5O61 - chains A and O of the 57 polymer chains in the assembly; structure by electron microscopy, 3.31 A resolution.

Chain A:
Molecule: 23S rRNA
Source organism: Mycobacterium smegmatis str. MC2 155
Sequence (3120 nucleotides; numbered 1 to 3120; the number before each row is that of its first residue):
     1 UAAGUGUUUAAGGGCGCAUGGUGGAUGCCUUGGCACUGGGAGCCGAUGAA
    51 GGACGUAGGAGGCUGCGAUAAGCCUCGGGGAGCUGUCAACCGAGCGUUGA
   101 UCCGAGGAUGUCCGAAUGGGGAAACCCGGCACGAGUGAUGUCGUGUCACC
   151 AGGCGCUGAAUAUAUAGGCGUCUGGGGGGAACGCGGGGAAGUGAAACAUC
   201 UCAGUACCCGUAGGAAGAGAAAACAAAAUGUGAUUCCGUGAGUAGUGGCG
   251 AGCGAAAGCGGAGGAUGGCUAAACCGUAUGCAUGUGAUACCGGGUAGGGG
   301 UUGUGUGUGCGGGGUUGUGGGACCUAUCUUUCCGGCUCUACCUGGCUGGA
   351 GGGCAGUGAGAAAAUGUUGUGGUUAGCGGAAAUGGCUUGGGAUGGCCUGC
   401 CGUAGACGGUGAGAGCCCGGUACGUGAAAACCCGACGUCUGUCUUGAUGG
   451 UGUUCCCGAGUAGCAGCGGGCCCGUGGAAUCUGCUGUGAAUCUGCCGGGA
   501 CCACCCGGUAAGCCUGAAUACUUCCCAGUGACCGAUAGCGGAUUAGUACC
   551 GUGAGGGAAUGGUGAAAAGUACCCCGGGAGGGGAGUGAAAGAGUACCUGA
   601 AACCGUGCGCUUACAAUCCGUCAGAGCCCUCGACGUGUCGUGGGGUGAUG
   651 GCGUGCCUUUUGAAGAAUGAGCCUGCGAGUCAGGGACAUGUCGCGAGGUU
   701 AACCCGGGUGGGGUAGCCGCAGCGAAAGCGAGUCUGAAUAGGGCGUAUCC
   751 ACACAAGAGUGUGUGGUGUAGUGGUGUGUUCUGGACCCGAAGCGGAGUGA
   801 UCUACCCAUGGCCAGGGUGAAGCGCGGGUAAGACCGCGUGGAGGCCCGAA
   851 CCCACUUAGGUUGAAGACUGAGGGGAUGAGCUGUGGGUAGGGGUGAAAGG
   901 CCAAUCAAACUCCGUGAUAGCUGGUUCUCCCCGAAAUGCAUUUAGGUGCA
   951 GCGUCGCAUGUUUCUUGCCGGAGGUAGAGCUACUGGAUGGCCGAUGGGCC
  1001 CCACAGGGUUACUGACGUCAGCCAAACUCCGAAUGCCGGUAAGUCCAAGA
  1051 GUGCGGCAGUGAGACGGCGGGGGAUAAGCUCCGUGCGUCGAGAGGGAAAC
  1101 AGCCCAGAUCGCCGGCUAAGGCCCCUAAGCGUGUGCUAAGUGGAAAAGGA
  1151 UGUGCAGUCGCGAAGACAACCAGGAGGUUGGCUUAGAAGCAGCCACCCUU
  1201 GAAAGAGUGCGUAAUAGCUCACUGGUCAAGUGAUUGUGCGCCGAUAAUGU
  1251 AGCGGGGCUCAAGCACACCGCCGAAGCCGCGGCAGCCAACGUGUUGGCUG
  1301 GGUAGGGGAGCGUCCUGCAUCCGGUGAAGCCGCCGAGUGAUCGAGUGGUG
  1351 GAGGGUGUGGGAGUGAGAAUGCAGGCAUGAGUAGCGAUUAGGCAAGUGAG
  1401 AACCUUGCCCGCCGAAAGACCAAGGGUUCCUGGGCCAGGCCAGUCCGCCC
  1451 AGGGUGAGUCGGGACCUAAGGCGAGGCCGACAGGCGUAGUCGAUGGACAA
  1501 CGGGUUGAUAUUCCCGUACCCGUGUAUGUGCGUCCAUGAUGAAUCAGCGG
  1551 UACUAACCAUCCAAAACCACCGUGACCGCACCUUUCGGGGUGUGGCGUUG
  1601 GUGGGGCUGCAUGGGACCUUCGUUGGUAGUAGUCAAGCGAUGGGGUGACG
  1651 CAGGAAGGUAGCCGUACCGGUCAGUGGUAAUACCGGGGUAAGCCUGUAGG
  1701 GAGUCAGAUAGGUAAAUCCGUCUGGCAUAUAUCCUGAGAGGUGAUGCAUA
  1751 GCCGAGUGAGGCGAAUUCGGUGAUCCUAUGCUGCCGAGAAAAGCCUCUAG
  1801 CGAGGACAUACACGGCCCGUACCCCAAACCAACACAGGUGGUCAGGUAGA
  1851 GAAUACUAAGGCGUACGAGUGAACUAUGGUUAAGGAACUCGGCAAAAUGC
  1901 CCCCGUAACUUCGGGAGAAGGGGGACCCACAUGGCGUGUAAGCCUUUACG
  1951 GCCCAAGCGUGAGUGGGUGGCACAAACCAGUGAGAAGCGACUGUUUACUA
  2001 AAAACACAGGUCCGUGCGAAGUCGCAAGACGAUGUAUACGGACUGACGCC
  2051 UGCCCGGUGCUGGAAGGUUAAGAGGACCCGUUAACUCCCUUUGGGGGUGA
  2101 AGCGGAGAAUUUAAGCCCCAGUAAACGGCGGUGGUAACUAUAACCAUCCU
  2151 AAGGUAGCGAAAUUCCUUGUCGGGUAAGUUCCGACCUGCACGAAUGGCGU
  2201 AACGACUUCUCAACUGUCUCAACCAUAGACUCGGCGAAAUUGCACUACGA
  2251 GUAAAGAUGCUCGUUACGCGCGGCAGGACGAAAAGACCCCGGGACCUUCA
  2301 CUACAACUUGGUAUUGGUGCUCGAUACGGUUUGUGUAGGAUAGGUGGGAG
  2351 ACUGUGAAGCUCACACGCCAGUGUGGGUGGAGUCGUUGUUGAAAUACCAC
  2401 UCUGAUCGUAUUGGGCCUCUAACCUCGGACCGUAUAUCCGGUUCAGGGAC
  2451 AGUGCCUGGUGGGUAGUUUAACUGGGGCGGUUGCCUCCUAAAAUGUAACG
  2501 GAGGCGCCCAAAGGUUCCCUCAACCUGGACGGCAAUCAGGUGUUGAGUGU
  2551 AAGUGCACAAGGGAGCUUGACUGCGAGACGGACAUGUCGAGCAGGGACGA
  2601 AAGUCGGGACUAGUGAUCCGGCACCUCUGAGUGGAAGGGGUGUCGCUCAA
  2651 CGGAUAAAAGGUACCCCGGGGAUAACAGGCUGAUCUUCCCCAAGAGUCCA
  2701 UAUCGACGGGAUGGUUUGGCACCUCGAUGUCGGCUCGUCGCAUCCUGGGG
  2751 CUGGAGCAGGUCCCAAGGGUUGGGCUGUUCGCCCAUUAAAGCGGCACGCG
  2801 AGCUGGGUUUAGAACGUCGUGAGACAGUUCGGUCUCUAUCCGCCGCGCGC
  2851 GUCAGAAGCUUGAGGAAACCUGUCCCUAGUACGAGAGGACCGGGACGGAC
  2901 GAACCUCUGGUAUACCAGUUGUCCCACCAGGGGCACGGCUGGAUAGCCAC
  2951 GUUCGGACAGGAUAACCGCUGAAAGCAUCUAAGCGGGAAACCUCUUCCAA
  3001 GACCAGGCUUCUCACCCUCUAGGAGGGAUAAGGCCCCCCGCAGACCACGG
  3051 GAUUGAUAGACCAGACCUGGAAGCCUAGUAAUAGGUGCAGGGAACUGGCA
  3101 CUAACCGGCCGAAAACUUAC
Not modelled in the structure: 1
Ion coordination: Mg2+ site 1: U7, A3024; Mg2+ site 2 near G13 (its only coordinating residue here); Mg2+ site 3: C28, G1354; Mg2+ site 4: C43, G214; Mg2+ site 5: G55, G65; Mg2+ site 6 near U69 (its only coordinating residue here); Mg2+ site 7 near U117 (its only coordinating residue here); Mg2+ site 8: G152, U171; Mg2+ site 9: A159, U163; Mg2+ site 10: G191, U2467; Mg2+ site 11: A196, C197; Mg2+ site 12 near G204 (its only coordinating residue here); 240 more Mg2+ sites not listed
Residues lining bound ligands: phenylalanine (PHE): A2286, C2287, U2809, U2810

Chain O:
Name: 50S ribosomal protein L17
Source organism: Mycobacterium smegmatis str. MC2 155
Reference sequence: A0QSL9 (RL17_MYCS2); residue numbers follow UniProt; this construct covers 1-199
Amino-acid sequence (199 residues; row label = number of the first residue in the row):
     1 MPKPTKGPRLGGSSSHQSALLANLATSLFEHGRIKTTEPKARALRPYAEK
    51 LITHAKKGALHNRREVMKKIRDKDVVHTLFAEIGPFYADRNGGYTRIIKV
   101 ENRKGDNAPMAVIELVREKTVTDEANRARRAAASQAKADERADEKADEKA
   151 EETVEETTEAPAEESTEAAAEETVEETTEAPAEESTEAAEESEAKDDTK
Not modelled in the structure: 1, 120-199

Interface between chain A and chain O:
Contacting residue pairs (121; chain A residue first):
  A1390(A) with His-16(O), stacking on the base; Ala-19(O), base contact
  G1391(A) with His-16(O), hydrogen bond to the sugar; Leu-20(O), sugar contact; Asn-23(O), base contact
  G1392(A) with Leu-20(O), sugar contact; Leu-24(O), sugar contact
  C1393(A) with Leu-24(O), sugar contact; Ser-27(O), sugar contact; His-31(O), sugar contact; Ile-34(O), phosphate contact; Lys-35(O), phosphate contact; Thr-36(O), phosphate contact
  A1394(A) with His-31(O), hydrogen bond to the sugar; Ile-34(O), phosphate contact; Lys-35(O), hydrogen bond to the phosphate
  G1400(A) with Lys-104(O), hydrogen bond to the sugar
  A1402(A) with Arg-103(O), hydrogen bond to the sugar; Lys-104(O), phosphate contact; Gly-105(O), hydrogen bond to the phosphate; Asp-106(O), base contact
  C1409(A) with Asn-23(O), hydrogen bond to the sugar
  C1410(A) with Ala-19(O), sugar contact; Asn-23(O), hydrogen bond to the sugar; Arg-71(O), salt bridge to the phosphate
  G1411(A) with Arg-71(O), salt bridge to the phosphate
  A1442(A) with Lys-104(O), sugar contact
  A1673(A) with Lys-73(O), sugar contact
  G1674(A) with Lys-73(O), salt bridge to the phosphate; His-77(O), stacking on the base
  U1675(A) with Leu-60(O), base contact; Arg-63(O), hydrogen bond to the sugar; Arg-64(O), hydrogen bond to the base; Met-67(O), base contact; Lys-73(O), base contact
  G1676(A) with Leu-60(O), sugar contact; Arg-64(O), base contact
  G1867(A) with Asp-106(O), hydrogen bond to the sugar
  A1868(A) with Thr-37(O), phosphate contact; Arg-103(O), sugar contact; Asp-106(O), sugar contact; Ala-108(O), sugar contact; Pro-109(O), sugar contact
  G1869(A) with Leu-10(O), phosphate contact; Thr-37(O), hydrogen bond to the phosphate; Pro-39(O), phosphate contact; Lys-40(O), salt bridge to the phosphate
  U1870(A) with Pro-8(O), base contact; Pro-39(O), phosphate contact
  G1871(A) with Lys-6(O), sugar contact; Gly-7(O), sugar contact
  A2225(A) with Arg-9(O), salt bridge to the phosphate
  U2226(A) with Pro-8(O), phosphate contact; Arg-9(O), hydrogen bond to the phosphate; Gly-12(O), phosphate contact
  A2227(A) with Gly-12(O), phosphate contact
  C2232(A) with Asn-107(O), hydrogen bond to the sugar
  G2233(A) with Gly-105(O), base contact; Asp-106(O), sugar contact; Asn-107(O), hydrogen bond to the sugar
  U2913(A) with Ser-14(O), sugar contact
  A2914(A) with Pro-2(O), base contact; Pro-4(O), base contact; Thr-5(O), hydrogen bond to the base; Arg-9(O), salt bridge to the phosphate; Ser-14(O), phosphate contact; Gln-17(O), base contact; Leu-21(O), base contact; Tyr-47(O), base contact
  C2925(A) with Lys-73(O), sugar contact
  A2926(A) with Lys-73(O), salt bridge to the phosphate
  A2929(A) with Arg-64(O), base contact
  G2930(A) with Arg-64(O), hydrogen bond to the sugar
  G2931(A) with Lys-68(O), sugar contact
  G2932(A) with Lys-68(O), salt bridge to the phosphate; Arg-71(O), hydrogen bond to the sugar
  G2933(A) with Arg-71(O), hydrogen bond to the sugar
  C2934(A) with Ser-15(O), phosphate contact
  C3037(A) with Lys-99(O), phosphate contact
  C3038(A) with Arg-42(O), salt bridge to the phosphate; Lys-99(O), salt bridge to the phosphate
  C3039(A) with Arg-42(O), salt bridge to the phosphate
  G3040(A) with Lys-3(O), salt bridge to the phosphate
  C3041(A) with Lys-6(O), salt bridge to the phosphate
  G3043(A) with Lys-6(O), hydrogen bond to the base
  G3059(A) with Lys-3(O), salt bridge to the phosphate; Gly-93(O), base contact
  A3060(A) with Glu-49(O), hydrogen bond to the sugar; Lys-50(O), salt bridge to the phosphate; Asn-91(O), base contact; Gly-92(O), sugar contact; Gly-93(O), hydrogen bond to the sugar; Tyr-94(O), sugar contact
  C3061(A) with Lys-50(O), phosphate contact; Thr-53(O), hydrogen bond to the phosphate; Asn-91(O), sugar contact; Gly-92(O), sugar contact
  A3071(A) with His-61(O), base contact
  A3072(A) with Arg-64(O), phosphate contact
  G3073(A) with Leu-60(O), sugar contact; Arg-64(O), salt bridge to the phosphate
  G3090(A) with His-61(O), hydrogen bond to the phosphate
  G3091(A) with His-61(O), salt bridge to the phosphate; Glu-65(O), phosphate contact
  G3092(A) with His-54(O), salt bridge to the phosphate; Glu-65(O), phosphate contact
  A3093(A) with Pro-2(O), phosphate contact; Lys-3(O), sugar contact; Pro-4(O), base contact; Lys-50(O), salt bridge to the phosphate
  A3094(A) with Pro-4(O), base contact
  C3101(A) with Arg-90(O), hydrogen bond to the phosphate; Asn-91(O), sugar contact; Gly-92(O), hydrogen bond to the sugar; Gly-93(O), hydrogen bond to the sugar
  U3102(A) with Arg-45(O), hydrogen bond to the base; Arg-90(O), salt bridge to the phosphate; Gly-93(O), sugar contact; Thr-95(O), hydrogen bond to the sugar; Arg-96(O), sugar contact
  A3103(A) with Arg-96(O), salt bridge to the phosphate
Other interface residues (no listed pair), chain A (59 interface residues in all): A1401, C1403, C2224, C3062
Other interface residues (no listed pair), chain O (66 interface residues in all): Ser-13, Ala-43, Pro-46, Lys-57, Asn-62, Asp-74, Ile-97

In short:
59 residues of chain A and 66 residues of chain O are in contact; the contacts include 29 hydrogen bonds, 21
salt bridges and 2 aromatic stacking contacts. Polar contacts include U1675(A)/Arg-64(O), A2914(A)/Thr-5(O)
and G3043(A)/Lys-6(O). Ligands of chain A: phenylalanine.
Chain A is 23S rRNA and chain O is 50S ribosomal protein L17, both from Mycobacterium smegmatis str. MC2 155;
the structure, The complete structure of the Mycobacterium smegmatis 70S ribosome, was determined by electron
microscopy, deposited together with 5O5J and 5O60.
